PDB entry 4JUN | X-ray diffraction, 2.34 A resolution | chains B and D of the 6 polymer chains in the assembly

[Chain B (and D)]
Name: Hemagglutinin HA2
Organism: Influenza A virus
Notes: chain D of this document is another copy of the same molecule, construct and numbering; everything in this record applies to it too
Reference sequence: Q2F4V6 (Q2F4V6_9INFA); residues 1-176 here correspond to UniProt positions 347-522 (UniProt number = residue number + 346)
Amino-acid sequence (182 residues; numbered 1 to 182; the number before each row is that of its first residue):
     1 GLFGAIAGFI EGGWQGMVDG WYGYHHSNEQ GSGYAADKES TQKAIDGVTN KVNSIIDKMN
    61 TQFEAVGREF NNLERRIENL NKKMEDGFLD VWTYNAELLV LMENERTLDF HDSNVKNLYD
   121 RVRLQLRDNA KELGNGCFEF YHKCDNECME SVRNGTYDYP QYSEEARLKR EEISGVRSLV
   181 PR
Unresolved in the structure: 171-182 (chain D: 165-182)
Construct notes: expression tag (177-182)
Cystine bridges: C144-C148

[Interface between chain B and chain D]
Contacting residue pairs (40; chain B residue first):
  F3(B) with L2(D); F3(D), hydrophobic
  K58(B) with Y94(D); L101(D)
  M59(B) with Y94(D)
  T61(B) with D90(D), hydrogen bond
  E64(B) with K83(D)
  V66(B) with K83(D)
  R68(B) with R76(D); N79(D), hydrogen bond; L80(D); K83(D)
  E69(B) with R76(D), hydrogen bond (backbone-side chain)
  F70(B) with R76(D)
  E74(B) with R76(D), salt bridge
  N81(B) with L80(D)
  M84(B) with L80(D), hydrophobic; M84(D), hydrophobic
  F88(B) with M84(D); G87(D); F88(D)
  V91(B) with V91(D), hydrophobic
  W92(B) with D90(D); V91(D); Y94(D), hydrophobic
  N95(B) with Y94(D)
  L99(B) with Y94(D)
  M102(B) with M102(D), hydrophobic
  E103(B) with M102(D)
  R106(B) with E105(D), salt bridge; R106(D); D109(D), salt bridge
  S113(B) with L2(D), hydrogen bond (side chain-backbone)
  N117(B) with G1(D), hydrogen bond (side chain-backbone); L2(D); G4(D)
  R123(B) with E132(D), salt bridge
  L124(B) with E132(D)
  R127(B) with E132(D); L133(D)
Interface residues without a listed pair, chain B (29 interface residues in all): K43, F63, I77, F110
Interface residues without a listed pair, chain D (26 interface residues in all): F9, I77, E97, L98, G134

[In short]
The interface between chain B and chain D involves 29 residues on one side and 26 on the other, with 5
hydrogen bonds and 4 salt bridges. Polar pairs include E74(B)-R76(D), R106(B)-E105(D) and R106(B)-D109(D).
Chain B and chain D are both Hemagglutinin HA2 (Influenza A virus); the structure, Crystal structure of H5N1
influenza virus hemagglutinin, clade 5, was determined by X-ray diffraction.
